PDB entry 8GO8 | electron microscopy, 3.41 A resolution | chains I and M of the 8 polymer chains in the assembly

Chain I:
Name: Fab30 heavy chain
Organism: Mus musculus
Sequence (237 residues; each row starts with the number of its first residue):
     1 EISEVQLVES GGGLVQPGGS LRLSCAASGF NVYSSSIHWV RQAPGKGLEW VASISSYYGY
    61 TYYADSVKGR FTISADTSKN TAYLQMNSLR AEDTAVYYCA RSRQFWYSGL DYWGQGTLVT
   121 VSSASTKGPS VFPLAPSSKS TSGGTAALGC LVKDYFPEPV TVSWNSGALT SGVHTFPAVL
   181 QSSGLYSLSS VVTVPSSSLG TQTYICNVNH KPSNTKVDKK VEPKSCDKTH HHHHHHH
Not modelled in the structure: 1-4, 137-145, 198-203, 224-237
Cystine bridges: C25-C99, C150-C206

Chain M:
Name: Fab30 light chain
Organism: Mus musculus
Sequence (215 residues; each row starts with the number of its first residue):
     1 SDIQMTQSPS SLSASVGDRV TITCRASQSV SSAVAWYQQK PGKAPKLLIY SASSLYSGVP
    61 SRFSGSRSGT DFTLTISSLQ PEDFATYYCQ QYKYVPVTFG QGTKVEIKRT VAAPSVFIFP
   121 PSDSQLKSGT ASVVCLLNNF YPREAKVQWK VDNALQSGNS QESVTEQDSK DSTYSLSSTL
   181 TLSKADYEKH KVYACEVTHQ GLSSPVTKSF NRGEC
Not modelled in the structure: 152-156, 191-215
Cystine bridges: C24-C89

How chain I and chain M interact:
Contacting residue pairs (45):
  Q42(I) - Q39(M)  hydrogen bond
  G47(I) - Y88(M)
  L48(I) - P45(M)  hydrophobic
  L48(I) - F99(M)  hydrophobic
  W50(I) - V95(M)  hydrophobic
  W50(I) - P96(M)  hydrophobic
  W50(I) - V97(M)
  Y98(I) - Q39(M)
  Y98(I) - K43(M)
  Y107(I) - Q90(M)
  Y107(I) - Y92(M)  hydrophobic
  S108(I) - L47(M)
  S108(I) - Y50(M)
  G109(I) - Y37(M)
  L110(I) - Y37(M)  hydrogen bond (backbone-side chain)
  L110(I) - L47(M)
  D111(I) - L47(M)
  D111(I) - Y56(M)
  W113(I) - A44(M)  hydrophobic
  W113(I) - P45(M)
  G114(I) - A44(M)
  F132(I) - S124(M)
  F132(I) - Q125(M)
  F132(I) - S128(M)
  P133(I) - S122(M)
  L134(I) - F119(M)  hydrophobic
  A135(I) - F119(M)
  A147(I) - F117(M)  hydrophobic
  A147(I) - F119(M)
  G149(I) - F119(M)
  H174(I) - N138(M)  hydrogen bond
  H174(I) - S175(M)
  T175(I) - T165(M)
  F176(I) - S163(M)
  F176(I) - T165(M)
  F176(I) - S175(M)
  F176(I) - S177(M)
  P177(I) - S163(M)
  P177(I) - V164(M)
  P177(I) - T165(M)
  V179(I) - E162(M)
  L180(I) - Q161(M)
  S189(I) - S177(M)  hydrogen bond
  V191(I) - L136(M)  hydrophobic
  T193(I) - N138(M)
Also at the interface, not in a pair above, chain I (33 interface residues in all): V40, K46, Y62, P136, A146, L148
Also at the interface, not in a pair above, chain M (32 interface residues in all): P120, N139

Overview:
33 residues of chain I and 32 residues of chain M are in contact, with 4 hydrogen bonds. Among the polar pairs
are Q42(I)-Q39(M), L110(I)-Y37(M) and H174(I)-N138(M).
Chain I is Fab30 heavy chain and chain M is Fab30 light chain, both from Mus musculus; the structure,
Structure of beta-arrestin1 in complex with a phosphopeptide corresponding to the human C5a anaphylatoxin
chemotactic receptor ..., was determined by electron microscopy, deposited together with 8GOC, 8GOO, 8GP3,
8I0N, 8I0Q, 8I0Z and 8I10.
